3KXB - chains C and J of the 10 polymer chains in the assembly; structure by X-ray diffraction, 3.20 A resolution.

[Chain C]
Name: Histone H2A
Organism: Xenopus laevis
UniProt: Q6AZJ8 (Q6AZJ8_XENLA); residues 1-129 here correspond to UniProt positions 2-130 (UniProt number = residue number + 1)
Sequence (129 residues; each row starts with the number of its first residue):
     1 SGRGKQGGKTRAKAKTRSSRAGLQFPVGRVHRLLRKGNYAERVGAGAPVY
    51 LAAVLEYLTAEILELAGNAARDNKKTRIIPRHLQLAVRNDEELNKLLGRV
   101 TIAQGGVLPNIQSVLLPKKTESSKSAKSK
Unresolved in the structure: 1-13, 119-129

[Chain J]
Molecule: Palindromic 146 bp DNA repeat 8/9 from human x-chromosome alpha satellite DNA
Sequence (146 nucleotides; each row starts with the number of its first residue):
   147 ATCAATATCCACCTGCAGATTCTACCAAAAGTGTATTTGGAAACTGCTCC
   197 ATCAAAAGGCATGTTCAGCGGAATTCCGCTGAACATGCCTTTTGATGGAG
   247 CAGTTTCCAAATACACTTTTGGTAGAATCTGCAGGTGGATATTGAT

[How chain C and chain J interact]
Residue-residue contacts - 15 pairs, chain C then chain J:
  Arg29(C) - DG267(J)  phosphate contact
  Arg29(C) - DG268(J)  salt bridge to the phosphate
  Arg35(C) - DT258(J)  salt bridge to the phosphate
  Glu41(C) - DT258(J)  phosphate contact
  Arg42(C) - DA257(J)  hydrogen bond to the sugar
  Arg42(C) - DT258(J)  phosphate contact
  Val43(C) - DT258(J)  hydrogen bond to the phosphate
  Gly44(C) - DA257(J)  phosphate contact
  Ala45(C) - DA257(J)  hydrogen bond to the phosphate
  Lys75(C) - DC278(J)  phosphate contact
  Lys75(C) - DA279(J)  phosphate contact
  Thr76(C) - DG277(J)  sugar contact
  Thr76(C) - DC278(J)  hydrogen bond to the phosphate
  Arg77(C) - DG277(J)  hydrogen bond to the sugar
  Arg77(C) - DC278(J)  hydrogen bond to the phosphate
Other interface residues (no listed pair), chain C (11 interface residues in all): Lys74

[Summary]
11 residues of chain C and 7 residues of chain J are in contact, with 6 hydrogen bonds and 2 salt bridges.
Polar contacts include Arg42(C)-DA257(J), Arg77(C)-DG277(J) and Val43(C)-DT258(J).
Chain C is Histone H2A (Xenopus laevis) and chain J is Palindromic 146 bp DNA repeat 8/9 from human
x-chromosome alpha satellite DNA; the structure, Structural characterization of H3K56Q nucleosomes and
nucleosomal arrays, was determined by X-ray diffraction together with 3KWQ from the same study.
